PDB entry 5HVP | X-ray diffraction, 2.00 A resolution | chains A and B of the 3 polymer chains in the assembly

# Chain A
Molecule: HIV-1 protease
Source organism: Human immunodeficiency virus 1
UniProt: Q9WFL7 (Q9WFL7_9HIV1); residues 1-99 here correspond to UniProt positions 24-122 (UniProt number = residue number + 23)
Chain sequence (99 residues; row label = number of the first residue in the row):
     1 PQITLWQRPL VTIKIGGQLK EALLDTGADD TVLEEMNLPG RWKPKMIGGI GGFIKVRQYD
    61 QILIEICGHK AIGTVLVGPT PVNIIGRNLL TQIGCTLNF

# Chain B
Molecule: HIV-1 protease
Source organism: Human immunodeficiency virus 1
UniProt: Q9WFL7 (Q9WFL7_9HIV1); residues 201-299 here correspond to UniProt positions 24-122 (UniProt number = residue number - 177)
Chain sequence (99 residues; numbered 201 to 299; the number before each row is that of its first residue):
   201 PQITLWQRPL VTIKIGGQLK EALLDTGADD TVLEEMNLPG RWKPKMIGGI GGFIKVRQYD
   261 QILIEICGHK AIGTVLVGPT PVNIIGRNLL TQIGCTLNF

# Interface between chain A and chain B
Pairs across the interface (101):
  Pro-1(A) with Leu-297(B); Asn-298(B); Phe-299(B), hydrogen bond (backbone-backbone)
  Gln-2(A) with Thr-296(B); Leu-297(B); Asn-298(B), hydrogen bond
  Ile-3(A) with Thr-296(B); Leu-297(B), hydrogen bond (backbone-backbone); Phe-299(B), hydrophobic
  Leu-5(A) with Thr-226(B); Arg-287(B), hydrogen bond (backbone-side chain); Thr-291(B); Cys-295(B); Leu-297(B), hydrophobic
  Trp-6(A) with Arg-287(B), hydrogen bond (backbone-side chain); Thr-291(B)
  Gln-7(A) with Arg-287(B)
  Arg-8(A) with Asp-229(B), salt bridge; Arg-287(B)
  Pro-9(A) with Thr-226(B); Arg-287(B); Leu-297(B), hydrophobic
  Leu-23(A) with Gly-227(B)
  Leu-24(A) with Thr-226(B), hydrogen bond (backbone-side chain); Leu-297(B), hydrophobic
  Asp-25(A) with Asp-225(B); Thr-226(B); Gly-227(B), hydrogen bond (side chain-backbone)
  Thr-26(A) with Leu-205(B); Pro-209(B); Leu-224(B), hydrogen bond (side chain-backbone); Asp-225(B); Thr-226(B), hydrogen bond (side chain-backbone); Leu-297(B)
  Gly-27(A) with Leu-223(B); Asp-225(B)
  Asp-29(A) with Arg-208(B), salt bridge
  Gly-48(A) with Ile-250(B)
  Gly-49(A) with Ile-250(B); Pro-281(B)
  Ile-50(A) with Ile-247(B), hydrophobic; Gly-249(B); Ile-250(B), hydrogen bond (backbone-backbone); Gly-251(B), hydrogen bond (backbone-backbone); Gly-252(B); Ile-254(B), hydrophobic; Thr-280(B)
  Gly-51(A) with Gly-251(B); Gly-252(B); Ile-254(B)
  Gly-52(A) with Ile-250(B); Gly-251(B)
  Ile-54(A) with Ile-250(B)
  Cys-67(A) with Phe-299(B), hydrophobic
  Thr-80(A) with Ile-250(B)
  Pro-81(A) with Gly-249(B)
  Arg-87(A) with Leu-205(B), hydrogen bond (side chain-backbone); Trp-206(B), hydrogen bond (side chain-backbone); Gln-207(B); Arg-208(B); Pro-209(B)
  Leu-90(A) with Leu-205(B), hydrophobic
  Thr-91(A) with Leu-205(B); Trp-206(B)
  Gln-92(A) with Trp-206(B)
  Ile-93(A) with Phe-299(B)
  Gly-94(A) with Asn-298(B); Phe-299(B)
  Cys-95(A) with Leu-205(B); Leu-297(B), hydrophobic; Asn-298(B); Phe-299(B), hydrophobic
  Thr-96(A) with Gln-202(B); Ile-203(B); Thr-204(B); Thr-296(B); Leu-297(B); Asn-298(B), hydrogen bond (backbone-backbone)
  Leu-97(A) with Pro-201(B); Gln-202(B); Ile-203(B), hydrogen bond (backbone-backbone); Leu-205(B), hydrophobic; Pro-209(B), hydrophobic; Leu-224(B), hydrophobic; Thr-226(B); Cys-295(B), hydrophobic; Thr-296(B); Leu-297(B), hydrophobic
  Asn-98(A) with Pro-201(B); Gln-202(B), hydrogen bond; Gly-294(B); Cys-295(B); Thr-296(B), hydrogen bond (backbone-backbone); Asn-298(B), hydrogen bond
  Phe-99(A) with Pro-201(B), hydrogen bond (backbone-backbone); Ile-203(B), hydrophobic; Leu-224(B), hydrophobic; His-269(B); Ile-293(B); Gly-294(B); Cys-295(B), hydrophobic
Also at the interface, not in a pair above, chain A (39 interface residues in all): Thr-4, Val-32, Ile-47, His-69, Ile-84
Also at the interface, not in a pair above, chain B (38 interface residues in all): Val-232, Gly-248, Cys-267, Ile-284, Leu-290

# Overview
Chain A and chain B form an interface of 39 and 38 residues respectively, with 19 hydrogen bonds and 2 salt
bridges. Polar contacts include Arg-8(A)/Asp-229(B), Asp-29(A)/Arg-208(B) and Gln-2(A)/Asn-298(B).
Both chains are HIV-1 protease (Human immunodeficiency virus 1). Entry 5HVP (Crystallographic analysis of a
complex between human immunodeficiency virus type 1 protease and acetyl-pepstatin at 2.0-angstroms ...) was
determined by X-ray diffraction.
